PDB entry 7APX | electron microscopy, 3.40 A resolution | chains B and D of the 6 polymer chains in the assembly

[Chain B]
Protein: THO complex subunit HPR1
From: Saccharomyces cerevisiae (strain ATCC 204508 / S288c)
UniProt: P17629 (HPR1_YEAST); residues 1-720 here = UniProt positions 1-720
Sequence (720 residues; each row starts with the number of its first residue):
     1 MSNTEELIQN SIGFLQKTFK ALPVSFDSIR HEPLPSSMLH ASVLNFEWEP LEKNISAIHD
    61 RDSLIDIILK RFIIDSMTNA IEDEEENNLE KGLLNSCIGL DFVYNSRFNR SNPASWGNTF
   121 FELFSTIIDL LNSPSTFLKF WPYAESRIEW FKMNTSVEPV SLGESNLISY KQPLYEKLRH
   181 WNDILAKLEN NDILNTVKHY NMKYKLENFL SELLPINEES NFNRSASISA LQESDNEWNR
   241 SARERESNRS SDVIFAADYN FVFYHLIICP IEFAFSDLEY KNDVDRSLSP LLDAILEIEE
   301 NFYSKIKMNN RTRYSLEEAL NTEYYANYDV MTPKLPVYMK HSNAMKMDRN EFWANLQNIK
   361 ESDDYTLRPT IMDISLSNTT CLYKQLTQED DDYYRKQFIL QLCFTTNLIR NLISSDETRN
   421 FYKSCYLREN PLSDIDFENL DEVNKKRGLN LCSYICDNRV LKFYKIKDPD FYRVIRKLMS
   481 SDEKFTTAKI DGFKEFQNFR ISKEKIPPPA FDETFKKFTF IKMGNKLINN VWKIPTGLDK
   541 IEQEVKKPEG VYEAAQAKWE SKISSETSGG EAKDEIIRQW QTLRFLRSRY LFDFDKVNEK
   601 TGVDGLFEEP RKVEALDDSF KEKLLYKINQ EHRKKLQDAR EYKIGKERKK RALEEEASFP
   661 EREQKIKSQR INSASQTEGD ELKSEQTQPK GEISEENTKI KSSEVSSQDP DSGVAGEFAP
Not modelled in the structure: 1, 79-88, 242-249, 554-575, 605-720
Curated features (UniProtKB/Swiss-Prot):
  - modified residue: Ser234 (Phosphoserine)

[Chain D]
Protein: THO complex subunit MFT1
From: Saccharomyces cerevisiae (strain ATCC 204508 / S288c)
UniProt: P33441 (MFT1_YEAST); residues 1-392 here = UniProt positions 1-392
Sequence (392 residues; numbered 1 to 392; the number before each row is that of its first residue):
     1 MPLSQKQIDQ VRTKVHYSEV DTPFNKYLDI LGKVTKLTGS IINGTLSNDD SKIEKLTEQN
    61 ISQLKESAHL RFLDLQSSID TKKVADENWE TCQQETLAKL ENLKDKLPDI KSIHSKLLLR
   121 IGKLQGLYDS VQVINREVEG LSEGRTSLVV TRAEWEKELG TDLVKFLIEK NYLKLVDPGL
   181 KKDSSEERYR IYDDFSKGPK ELESINASMK SDIENVRQEV SSYKEKWLRD AEIFGKITSI
   241 FKEELLKRDG LLNEAEGDNI DEDYESDEDE ERKERFKRQR SMVEVNTIEN VDEKEESDHE
   301 YDDQEDEENE EEDDMEVDVE DIKEDNEVDG ESSQQEDNSR QGNNEETDKE TGVIEEPDAV
   361 NDAEEADSDH SSRKLGGTTS DFSASSSVEE VK
Not modelled in the structure: 1, 170-190, 248-392
Curated features (UniProtKB/Swiss-Prot):
  - modified residue: Ser266 (Phosphoserine)

[Interface between chain B and chain D]
Residue-residue contacts - 40 pairs, chain B then chain D:
  Thr4(B) - His69(D)
  Ile8(B) - Leu73(D)  hydrophobic
  His59(B) - Ser62(D)  hydrogen bond
  Ile67(B) - Leu70(D)  hydrophobic
  Lys70(B) - Asp74(D)  salt bridge
  Lys70(B) - Ser77(D)  hydrogen bond
  Arg71(B) - Leu73(D)
  Arg71(B) - Ser77(D)
  Ile74(B) - Ser77(D)
  Ile74(B) - Thr81(D)
  Asp129(B) - Thr81(D)
  Asp129(B) - Ala85(D)
  Leu130(B) - Val84(D)  hydrophobic
  Leu130(B) - Asn88(D)
  Glu176(B) - Val20(D)
  Glu176(B) - Thr22(D)
  Arg179(B) - Ser18(D)  hydrogen bond
  Arg179(B) - Val20(D)
  Leu188(B) - Trp89(D)  hydrophobic
  Asn191(B) - Trp89(D)
  Asn191(B) - Gln93(D)
  Leu194(B) - Thr96(D)
  Leu194(B) - Leu100(D)  hydrophobic
  Leu316(B) - Glu139(D)
  Leu320(B) - Val138(D)  hydrophobic
  Tyr338(B) - Leu127(D)  hydrophobic
  Tyr338(B) - Tyr128(D)
  Tyr338(B) - Val131(D)
  Asp348(B) - Arg120(D)  salt bridge
  Phe352(B) - Leu117(D)  hydrophobic
  Asn355(B) - Ile113(D)
  Ile359(B) - Ile110(D)  hydrophobic
  Asp363(B) - Lys99(D)
  Tyr365(B) - Lys106(D)  hydrogen bond (side chain-backbone)
  Tyr365(B) - Asp109(D)
  Tyr365(B) - Ile110(D)  hydrophobic
  Glu429(B) - Arg12(D)  hydrogen bond (backbone-side chain)
  Pro431(B) - Ile8(D)
  Leu432(B) - Leu3(D)
  Leu432(B) - Gln5(D)
Other interface residues (no listed pair), chain B (46 interface residues in all): Asp60, Ser63, Leu64, Thr126, Leu131, Asn132, Pro134, Tyr175, Thr196, His199, Trp238, Asn309, Ala319, Pro336, Met339, Leu356, Asp364, Thr366, Leu367, Asn430
Other interface residues (no listed pair), chain D (41 interface residues in all): Gln59, Gln63, Ser78, Cys92, Lys116, Leu124, Gln132, Ser142

[In short]
46 residues of chain B and 41 residues of chain D are in contact, with 5 hydrogen bonds and 2 salt bridges.
Polar contacts include Lys70(B)-Asp74(D), Asp348(B)-Arg120(D) and His59(B)-Ser62(D).
Here chain B is THO complex subunit HPR1 and chain D is THO complex subunit MFT1, both from Saccharomyces
cerevisiae (strain ATCC 204508 / S288c). Entry 7APX (yeast THO-Sub2 complex) was determined by electron
microscopy (same publication as 7AQO).
